PDB entry 5WX7 | X-ray diffraction, 1.90 A resolution | chains A and B

Chain A (and B):
Name: Alkyldiketide-CoA synthase
Organism: Tetradium ruticarpum
Notes: engineered mutation(s): W332G; chain B of this document is another copy of the same molecule, construct and numbering; everything in this record applies to it too
Amino-acid sequence (396 residues; each row starts with the number of its first residue; numbers below 1 keep their minus sign (Met-11 is residue -11)):
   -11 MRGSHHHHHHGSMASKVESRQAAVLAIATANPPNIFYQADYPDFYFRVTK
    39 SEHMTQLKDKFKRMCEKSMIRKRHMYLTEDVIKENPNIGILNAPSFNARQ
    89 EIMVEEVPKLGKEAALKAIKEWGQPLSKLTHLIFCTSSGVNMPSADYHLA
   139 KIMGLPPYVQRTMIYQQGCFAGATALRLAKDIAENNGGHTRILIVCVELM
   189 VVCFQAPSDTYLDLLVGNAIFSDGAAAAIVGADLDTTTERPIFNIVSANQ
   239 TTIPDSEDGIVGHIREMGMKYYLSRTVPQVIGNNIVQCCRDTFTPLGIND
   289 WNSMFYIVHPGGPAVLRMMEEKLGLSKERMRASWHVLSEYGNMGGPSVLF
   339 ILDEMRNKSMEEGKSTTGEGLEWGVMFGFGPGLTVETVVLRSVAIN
Unresolved in the structure: -11 to 8, 282-287 (chain B: -11 to 8, 282-288, 384)
Residues lining bound ligands: coenzyme A (COA): Lys48, Arg51, Met52, Lys55, Ser56, Cys157, Leu200, Val204, Ile208, Phe209, Ile248, Leu261, Ser262, Arg263, Val265, Pro266, His297, Gly299, Gly300, Pro301, Asn330, Phe367

How chain A and chain B interact:
Residue-residue contacts (97):
  Pro82(A) - Glu254(B)
  Ser83(A) - Glu254(B)
  Phe84(A) - Phe84(B)  hydrophobic
  Phe84(A) - Ile252(B)
  Phe84(A) - Arg253(B)
  Phe84(A) - Glu254(B)  hydrogen bond (backbone-side chain)
  Asn85(A) - Arg253(B)
  Asn85(A) - Glu254(B)  hydrogen bond (backbone-side chain)
  Gln88(A) - Ile252(B)  hydrogen bond (side chain-backbone)
  Gln88(A) - Arg253(B)
  Ser125(A) - Met130(B)
  Val128(A) - Ile252(B)
  Asn129(A) - Gly250(B)
  Asn129(A) - His251(B)
  Asn129(A) - Ile252(B)
  Met130(A) - Ser125(B)
  Met130(A) - Gln154(B)
  Met130(A) - Gly156(B)
  Met130(A) - Val249(B)
  Met130(A) - Gly250(B)  hydrogen bond (backbone-backbone)
  Met130(A) - Met257(B)  hydrophobic
  Met130(A) - Pro369(B)  hydrophobic
  Pro131(A) - Ile248(B)
  Pro131(A) - Pro369(B)  hydrophobic
  Pro131(A) - Gly370(B)
  Ser132(A) - Gln154(B)
  Ser132(A) - Gln155(B)  hydrogen bond
  Tyr135(A) - Thr240(B)
  Tyr135(A) - Glu245(B)
  Tyr135(A) - Gly370(B)  hydrogen bond (side chain-backbone)
  Lys139(A) - Glu245(B)  salt bridge
  Pro145(A) - Thr239(B)
  Pro145(A) - Thr240(B)  hydrogen bond (backbone-backbone)
  Pro145(A) - Pro242(B)  hydrophobic
  Val147(A) - Gln238(B)
  Gln148(A) - Arg165(B)
  Gln148(A) - Ala236(B)
  Gln148(A) - Asn237(B)  hydrogen bond
  Gln148(A) - Gln238(B)  hydrogen bond (side chain-backbone)
  Arg149(A) - Arg165(B)  hydrogen bond (backbone-side chain)
  Arg149(A) - Gln238(B)  hydrogen bond (backbone-side chain)
  Arg149(A) - Thr240(B)  hydrogen bond
  Arg149(A) - Thr372(B)  hydrogen bond
  Thr150(A) - Leu166(B)
  Met151(A) - Gln155(B)
  Tyr153(A) - Tyr153(B)
  Gln154(A) - Met130(B)
  Gln154(A) - Tyr153(B)
  Gln155(A) - Ser132(B)  hydrogen bond
  Gln155(A) - Met151(B)
  Gly156(A) - Met130(B)
  Arg165(A) - Gln148(B)
  Arg165(A) - Arg149(B)  hydrogen bond (side chain-backbone)
  Leu166(A) - Thr150(B)
  Asp169(A) - Asp169(B)
  Asp169(A) - Ile170(B)
  Asp169(A) - Asn173(B)  hydrogen bond
  Asp169(A) - Asn174(B)  hydrogen bond
  Ile170(A) - Asp169(B)
  Glu172(A) - Asn173(B)  hydrogen bond
  Asn173(A) - Lys168(B)
  Asn173(A) - Asp169(B)  hydrogen bond
  Asn173(A) - Glu172(B)  hydrogen bond
  Asn173(A) - Asn173(B)
  Asn174(A) - Asp169(B)  hydrogen bond
  Ala236(A) - Gln148(B)
  Asn237(A) - Gln148(B)
  Gln238(A) - Tyr146(B)
  Gln238(A) - Val147(B)
  Gln238(A) - Gln148(B)  hydrogen bond (backbone-side chain)
  Gln238(A) - Arg149(B)  hydrogen bond (side chain-backbone)
  Thr239(A) - Pro145(B)
  Thr240(A) - Pro145(B)  hydrogen bond (backbone-backbone)
  Thr240(A) - Arg149(B)  hydrogen bond
  Glu245(A) - Tyr135(B)
  Glu245(A) - His136(B)  salt bridge
  Glu245(A) - Lys139(B)  salt bridge
  Ile248(A) - Pro131(B)
  Val249(A) - Met130(B)
  Gly250(A) - Asn129(B)
  Gly250(A) - Met130(B)  hydrogen bond (backbone-backbone)
  His251(A) - Asn129(B)
  Ile252(A) - Phe84(B)
  Ile252(A) - Gln88(B)  hydrogen bond (backbone-side chain)
  Ile252(A) - Val128(B)
  Arg253(A) - Phe84(B)
  Arg253(A) - Asn85(B)
  Arg253(A) - Gln88(B)
  Glu254(A) - Pro82(B)
  Glu254(A) - Ser83(B)
  Glu254(A) - Phe84(B)  hydrogen bond (side chain-backbone)
  Glu254(A) - Asn85(B)  hydrogen bond (side chain-backbone)
  Met257(A) - Met130(B)  hydrophobic
  Pro369(A) - Met130(B)  hydrophobic
  Pro369(A) - Pro131(B)
  Gly370(A) - Tyr135(B)  hydrogen bond (backbone-side chain)
  Thr372(A) - Arg149(B)  hydrogen bond
Also at the interface, not in a pair above, chain A (55 interface residues in all): Glu89, His119, Asp134, His136, Tyr146, Ile152, Lys168, Pro242
Also at the interface, not in a pair above, chain B (55 interface residues in all): Glu89, His119, Asp134, Ile152

Summary:
Chain A and chain B each contribute 55 residues to their interface; the contacts include 31 hydrogen bonds and
3 salt bridges. Polar contacts include Lys139(A)-Glu245(B), Glu245(A)-His136(B) and Phe84(A)-Glu254(B). Chain
A binds coenzyme A.
Both chains are Alkyldiketide-CoA synthase (Tetradium ruticarpum). Entry 5WX7 (Alkyldiketide-CoA synthase
W332G mutant from Evodia rutaecarpa) was determined by X-ray diffraction, deposited together with 5WX3, 5WX4,
5WX5 and 5WX6.
